PDB entry 8D2V | electron microscopy, 4.10 A resolution (low resolution: residue-level contacts below are approximate; hydrogen-bond / salt-bridge calls are withheld) | chains A and B of the 3 polymer chains in the assembly

# Chain A
Name: Sodium-dependent lysophosphatidylcholine symporter 1-B
From: Danio rerio
Reference sequence: Q6DEJ6 (NLS1B_DANRE); numbering as in UniProt (aligned over 22-509)
Chain sequence (508 residues; numbered 2 to 509; the number before each row is that of its first residue):
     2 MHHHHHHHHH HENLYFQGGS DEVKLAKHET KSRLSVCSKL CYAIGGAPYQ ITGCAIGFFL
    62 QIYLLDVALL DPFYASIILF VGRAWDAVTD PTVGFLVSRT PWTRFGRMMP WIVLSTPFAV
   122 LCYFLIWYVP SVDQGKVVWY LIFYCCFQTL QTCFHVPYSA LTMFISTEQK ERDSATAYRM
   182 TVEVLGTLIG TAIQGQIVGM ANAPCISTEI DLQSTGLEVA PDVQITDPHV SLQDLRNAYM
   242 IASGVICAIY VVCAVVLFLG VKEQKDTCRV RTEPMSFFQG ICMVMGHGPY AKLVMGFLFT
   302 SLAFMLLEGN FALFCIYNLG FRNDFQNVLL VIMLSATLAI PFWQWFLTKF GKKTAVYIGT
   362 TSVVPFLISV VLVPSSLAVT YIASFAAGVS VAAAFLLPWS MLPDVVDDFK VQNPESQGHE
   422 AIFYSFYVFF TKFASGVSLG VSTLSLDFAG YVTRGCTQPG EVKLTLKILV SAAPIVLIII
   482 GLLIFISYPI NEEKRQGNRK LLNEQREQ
Disordered / not traced: 2-32, 215-229, 508-509
Sequence notes: initiating methionine (2); expression tag (3-21); engineered mutation Gln-214 (Asn in Q6DEJ6), Gln-225 (Asn in Q6DEJ6), Gln-509 (Asn in Q6DEJ6)
Ion coordination: Na+: Gln-51, Glu-184, Tyr-425 (together with LysoPC(18:3(9Z,12Z,15Z)))
Ligand contacts: LysoPC(18:3(9Z,12Z,15Z)) (ZGS; [(2R)-2-oxidanyl-3-[oxidanyl-[2-(trimethyl-$l4-azanyl)ethoxy]phosphoryl]oxy-propyl] (9Z,12Z,15Z)-octadeca-9,12,15-trienoate): Gln-51, Cys-55, Phe-59, Arg-180, Met-181, Glu-184, Val-185, Phe-305, Met-306, Leu-308, Glu-309, Phe-312, Ile-333, Met-334, Leu-368, Ala-388, Val-392, Phe-396, Trp-400, Glu-421, Tyr-425
Reported in the primary citation:
  - binding site for LysoPC(18:3(9Z,12Z,15Z)): Arg-180, Met-181, Trp-400, Glu-421, Tyr-425

# Chain B
Name: FAB light chain
From: Mus musculus
Notes: antibody fragment or engineered binder
Chain sequence (201 residues; numbered 1 to 201; the number before each row is that of its first residue):
     1 ALDINSPEAE KNAKGARARI TCNAGNQVGS AVAWFNQRPG DPASLLTYWA ATEKGVAGKQ
    61 SAQGASTKFS MSSAGPEAPS LSSYWCLLFE KGAFSFGGSK LNPREGAGPQ ASILPPSADL
   121 NTSGGAAVVC FLPNWYGNIT VQWKTEAPQS QANMSWPGQA GANAAYAMAA VLAITKGDYG
   181 PGSFTCNASN RGTGPFAMSL N
Cystine bridges: Cys-22/Cys-86, Cys-130/Cys-186

# Chain A / chain B interface
Pairs across the interface - 16 pairs, chain A then chain B:
  Leu-70(A) with Trp-49(B)
  Val-133(A) with Ala-51(B)
  Asp-134(A) with Ala-51(B); Thr-52(B); Glu-53(B); Ser-61(B)
  Gln-135(A) with Thr-52(B); Glu-53(B)
  Cys-206(A) with Glu-90(B)
  Ile-207(A) with Trp-49(B); Phe-89(B); Glu-90(B)
  Ser-208(A) with Glu-90(B); Lys-91(B); Gly-92(B)
  Ser-232(A) with Gln-27(B)
Other interface residues (no listed pair), chain A (14 interface residues in all): Lys-137, Pro-205, Thr-209, Leu-213, Leu-233, Thr-454
Other interface residues (no listed pair), chain B (14 interface residues in all): Gly-29, Ser-30, Lys-54, Ala-93

# Overview
Chain A and chain B each contribute 14 residues to their interface. Bound to chain A:
LysoPC(18:3(9Z,12Z,15Z)). Gln-51(A), Glu-184(A) and Tyr-425(A) form the Na+ site. The paper reports a binding
site for LysoPC(18:3(9Z,12Z,15Z)) at Arg-180(A), Met-181(A) and Trp-400(A) among others.
Chain A is Sodium-dependent lysophosphatidylcholine symporter 1-B (Danio rerio) and chain B is FAB light chain
(Mus musculus); the structure, Zebrafish MFSD2A isoform B in inward open ligand 1B conformation, was
determined by electron microscopy, deposited together with 8D2S, 8D2T, 8D2U, 8D2W and 8D2X.
